Entry 3WCW (X-ray diffraction, 2.50 A resolution); this record covers chains B and D of the 8 polymer chains in the assembly.

== Chain B ==
Protein: A2 globin chain of giant V2 hemoglobin
Organism: Lamellibrachia satsuma
Reference sequence: S0BBR6 (S0BBR6_LAMSA); residues 1-144 here correspond to UniProt positions 17-160 (UniProt number = residue number + 16)
Chain sequence (144 residues; each row starts with the number of its first residue):
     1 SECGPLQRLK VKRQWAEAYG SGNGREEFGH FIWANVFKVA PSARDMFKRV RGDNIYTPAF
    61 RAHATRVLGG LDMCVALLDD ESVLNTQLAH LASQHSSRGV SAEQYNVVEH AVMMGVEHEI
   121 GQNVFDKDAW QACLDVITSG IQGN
Disulfides: Cys3-Cys133
Ion coordination: heme Fe: His95 (together with oxygen molecule); Mg2+: Asn106, Glu109, Asp135
Ligand contacts:
  - heme (HEM): Met46, Phe47, Arg49, Val50, His63, Arg66, Val67, Gly70, Leu71, Leu91, Gln94, His95, Arg98, Val100, Gln104, Tyr105, Val108
  - heme / oxygen molecule: Trp33, Met46, Phe47, Arg49, Val50, His63, Arg66, Val67, Gly70, Leu71, Leu91, Gln94, His95, Arg98, Val100, Gln104, Tyr105, Val108
  - oxygen molecule (OXY): Trp33, Phe47, His63, Val67, His95

== Chain D ==
Protein: B1 globin chain of giant V2 hemoglobin
Organism: Lamellibrachia satsuma
Reference sequence: S0BAP9 (S0BAP9_LAMSA); residues 1-149 here correspond to UniProt positions 20-168 (UniProt number = residue number + 19)
Chain sequence (149 residues; each row starts with the number of its first residue):
     1 SEFCSEADAT IVIKQWNQIY NAGIGAKSRW TMGNEIFSSL FKLKPESEVL FNNVNVANMS
    61 SGAFHAHTVR VLSGLDMGIN YLNDAGTLTS LTAHLAAQHV ARTGLKAVYF DAMGKVLMTV
   121 LPSLIDNFNP DAWRNCLLPL KNAIAKGLP
Not modelled in the structure: 1-2
Disulfides: Cys4-Cys136
Covalently attached groups: glycan linked to Asn58
Ion coordination: heme Fe: His99 (together with oxygen molecule)
Ligand contacts:
  - heme (HEM): Leu40, Ser47, Leu50, Phe51, Asn53, Val54, His67, Arg70, Val71, Gly74, Leu75, Leu95, Gln98, His99, Arg102, Leu105, Tyr109, Phe110, Met113, Ile144
  - heme / oxygen molecule: Phe37, Leu40, Ser47, Leu50, Phe51, Asn53, Val54, His67, Arg70, Val71, Gly74, Leu75, Leu95, Gln98, His99, Arg102, Leu105, Tyr109, Phe110, Met113, Ile144
  - oxygen molecule (OXY): Phe37, Phe51, His67, Val71, His99

== How chain B and chain D interact ==
Residue-residue contacts (23):
  Pro5(B) with Thr31(D); Glu35(D)
  Leu6(B) with Glu35(D); Val120(D), hydrophobic; Leu124(D), hydrophobic
  Leu9(B) with Ser28(D); Met32(D), hydrophobic; Leu124(D), hydrophobic
  Lys10(B) with Pro122(D), hydrogen bond (side chain-backbone); Ser123(D); Leu124(D); Ile125(D), hydrogen bond (side chain-backbone); Asp126(D), salt bridge
  Arg13(B) with Gln18(D), hydrogen bond; Leu124(D), hydrogen bond (side chain-backbone); Asp126(D), salt bridge
  Gln14(B) with Asp126(D), hydrogen bond
  Asp79(B) with Lys27(D)
  Asp80(B) with Lys27(D), salt bridge
  Asn123(B) with Asn127(D), hydrogen bond
  Val124(B) with Asp126(D); Asn127(D)
  Asp126(B) with Ser123(D)
Other interface residues (no listed pair), chain B (12 interface residues in all): Glu17
Other interface residues (no listed pair), chain D (14 interface residues in all): Ile19

== In short ==
12 residues of chain B and 14 residues of chain D are in contact, with 6 hydrogen bonds and 3 salt bridges.
Polar contacts include Lys10(B)-Asp126(D), Arg13(B)-Asp126(D) and Asp80(B)-Lys27(D). Chain B binds heme,
oxygen molecule and heme / oxygen molecule.
Chain B is A2 globin chain of giant V2 hemoglobin and chain D is B1 globin chain of giant V2 hemoglobin, both
from Lamellibrachia satsuma; the structure, The structure of a deoxygenated 400 kda hemoglobin provides a more
accurate description of the cooperative ..., was determined by X-ray diffraction, deposited together with
3WCT, 3WCU and 3WCV.
